PDB entry 5S5T | X-ray diffraction, 2.53 A resolution | chains B and E of the 6 polymer chains in the assembly

[Chain B]
Protein: Tubulin beta-2B chain
From: Bos taurus
UniProt: Q6B856 (TBB2B_BOVIN); the author numbering skips numbers that UniProt does not, so the offset changes along the chain: 1-42 = UniProt 1-42; 45-360 = UniProt 43-358; 369-455 = UniProt 359-445
Amino-acid sequence (445 residues; row label = number of the first residue in the row; note: 10 numbers in that range are skipped by the numbering (no residue carries them; nothing is unmodelled there)):
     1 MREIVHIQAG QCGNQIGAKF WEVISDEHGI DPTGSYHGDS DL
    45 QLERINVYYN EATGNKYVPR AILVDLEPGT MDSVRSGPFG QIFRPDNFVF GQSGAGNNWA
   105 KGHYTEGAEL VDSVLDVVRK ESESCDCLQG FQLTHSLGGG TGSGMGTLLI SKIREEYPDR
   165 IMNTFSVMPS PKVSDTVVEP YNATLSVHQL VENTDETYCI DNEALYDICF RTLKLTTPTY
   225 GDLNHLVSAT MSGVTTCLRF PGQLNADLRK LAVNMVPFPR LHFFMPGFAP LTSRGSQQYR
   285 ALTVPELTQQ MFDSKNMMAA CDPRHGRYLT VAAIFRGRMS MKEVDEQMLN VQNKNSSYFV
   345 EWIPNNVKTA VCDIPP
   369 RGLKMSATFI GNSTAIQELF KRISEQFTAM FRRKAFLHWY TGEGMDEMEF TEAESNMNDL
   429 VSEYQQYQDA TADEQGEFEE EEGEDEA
Not modelled in the structure: 246-249, 279-280, 438-455
Swiss-Prot annotation at these positions:
  - motif: Met1 to Ile4 (MREI motif)
  - binding site (GTP): Gln11, Glu71, Ser140, Gly144, Thr145, Gly146, Asn206, Asn228
  - binding site (Mg(2+)): Glu71
  - modified residue: Ser40 (Phosphoserine), Thr57 (Phosphothreonine), Lys60 (N6-acetyllysine), Ser174 (Phosphoserine), Thr287 (Phosphothreonine), Thr292 (Phosphothreonine), Arg320 (Omega-N-methylarginine), Glu448 (5-glutamyl polyglutamate)
  - cross-link (Glycyl lysine isopeptide (Lys-Gly)): Lys60 (interchain with G-Cter in ubiquitin), Lys326 (interchain with G-Cter in ubiquitin)
Bound ions: Mg2+: Gln11 (together with GDP); Ca2+: Glu113 (shared with 1 residue of chain C)
Small-molecule neighbours:
  - GDP (guanosine-5'-diphosphate): Gly10, Gln11, Cys12, Gln15, Ile16, Ala99, Asn101, Ser140, Gly142, Gly143, Gly144, Thr145, Gly146, Ser147, Val171, Pro173, Val177, Asp179, Glu183, Asn206, Leu209, Tyr224, Leu227, Asn228
  - 4-(4-fluorophenyl)piperazine-1-carboxamide (O1M): Val177, Ser178, Asp179, Tyr210, Pro222, Thr223, Tyr224, Leu227
From the paper describing this entry:
  - binding site for 4-(4-fluorophenyl)piperazine-1-carboxamide: Val177, Tyr210, Pro222, Thr223, Tyr224, Leu227

[Chain E]
Protein: Stathmin-4
From: Rattus norvegicus
UniProt: P63043 (STMN4_RAT); residues 5-145 here correspond to UniProt positions 49-189 (UniProt number = residue number + 44)
Amino-acid sequence (143 residues; row label = number of the first residue in the row):
     3 MADMEVIELN KCTSGQSFEV ILKPPSFDGV PEFNASLPRR RDPSLEEIQK KLEAAEERRK
    63 YQEAELLKHL AEKREHEREV IQKAIEENNN FIKMAKEKLA QKMESNKENR EAHLAAMLER
   123 LQEKDKHAEE VRKNKELKEE ASR
Not modelled in the structure: 3-5, 29-43, 144-145
Differences from the reference sequence: initiating methionine (3); expression tag (4)
Swiss-Prot annotation at these positions:
  - modified residue: Ser46 (Phosphoserine)

[Chain B / chain E interface]
Pairs across the interface (26; chain B residue first):
  His107(B) with Lys75(E), hydrogen bond
  Tyr108(B) with His78(E), hydrogen bond; Glu79(E); Val82(E), hydrophobic; Ile83(E)
  Leu152(B) with Glu79(E)
  Ser155(B) with Leu72(E); Lys75(E); Arg76(E), hydrogen bond
  Lys156(B) with Arg76(E); Glu79(E), salt bridge
  Arg158(B) with Leu68(E)
  Glu159(B) with Leu69(E); Leu72(E); Arg76(E), salt bridge
  Pro162(B) with Glu65(E)
  Gln193(B) with Lys75(E)
  Glu196(B) with His71(E), salt bridge
  Thr409(B) with Glu89(E)
  Glu411(B) with Val82(E); Ala86(E)
  Gly412(B) with Val82(E); Lys85(E); Ala86(E)
  Met413(B) with Val82(E)
  Glu417(B) with His78(E), salt bridge
Interface residues without a listed pair, chain B (17 interface residues in all): Thr109, Gly410

[Summary]
The interface between chain B and chain E involves 17 residues on one side and 14 on the other; the contacts
include 3 hydrogen bonds and 4 salt bridges. Polar contacts include Lys156(B)-Glu79(E), Glu159(B)-Arg76(E) and
Glu196(B)-His71(E). The paper reports a binding site for 4-(4-fluorophenyl)piperazine-1-carboxamide at
Val177(B), Tyr210(B) and Pro222(B) among others.
Chain B is Tubulin beta-2B chain (Bos taurus) and chain E is Stathmin-4 (Rattus norvegicus); the structure,
Tubulin-Z198194394-complex, was determined by X-ray diffraction, deposited together with 5S4L, 5S4M, 5S4N,
5S4O, 5S4P, 5S4Q and 52 further entries.
